PDB entry 3JQM | X-ray diffraction, 2.50 A resolution | chains A and B of the 3 polymer chains in the assembly

== Chain A (and B) ==
Name: Molybdenum cofactor biosynthesis protein C
Organism: Thermus thermophilus
Notes: chain B of this document is another copy of the same molecule, construct and numbering; everything in this record applies to it too
UniProtKB: Q5SHE1 (Q5SHE1_THET8); numbering as in UniProt (aligned over 1-157)
Amino-acid sequence (157 residues; row label = number of the first residue in the row):
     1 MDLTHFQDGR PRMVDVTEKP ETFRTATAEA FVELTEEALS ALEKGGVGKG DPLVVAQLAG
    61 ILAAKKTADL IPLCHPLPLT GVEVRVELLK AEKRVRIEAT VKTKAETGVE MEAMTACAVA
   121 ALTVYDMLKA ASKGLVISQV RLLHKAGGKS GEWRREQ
Disordered / not traced: 1-8, 156-157 (chain B: 1-9, 156-157)
Ligand contacts:
  - citrate anion (FLC): K19, R24, E106, T107, G108, E110, K133, K145, G147, K149, S150
  - GTP (guanosine-5'-triphosphate): V14, V47, G48, K49, L73, C74, H75, T107, G108, E110, M111, D126, K129, A130, S150
What the authors report for this chain:
  - binding site for GTP: V47, K49, C74, H75, T107, D126, K129
  - binding site for citrate anion: R24, E110, K145, K149
  - conformationally variable residues (loop rearrangement): G148 to G151

== Chain A / chain B interface ==
Pairs across the interface - 4 pairs, chain A then chain B:
  V54(A) - V54(B)  hydrophobic
  L58(A) - L58(B)  hydrophobic
  L62(A) - L62(B)  hydrophobic
  K66(A) - K66(B)
Other interface residues (no listed pair), chain A (5 interface residues in all): V55
Other interface residues (no listed pair), chain B (5 interface residues in all): V55

== Overview ==
Chain A and chain B each contribute 5 residues to their interface. Ligands of chain A: GTP and citrate anion.
The paper reports a binding site for GTP at V47(A), K49(A) and C74(A) among others; a binding site for citrate
anion at R24(A), E110(A) and K145(A) among others.
Both chains are Molybdenum cofactor biosynthesis protein C (Thermus thermophilus). Entry 3JQM (Binding of
5'-GTP to molybdenum cofactor biosynthesis protein MoaC from Thermus theromophilus HB8) was determined by
X-ray diffraction, deposited together with 3JQJ and 3JQK.
